PDB entry 2BCP | X-ray diffraction, 2.10 A resolution | chains A and B

[Chain A (and B)]
Protein: NADH Oxidase
Organism: Streptococcus pyogenes
Notes: chain B of this document is another copy of the same molecule, construct and numbering; everything in this record applies to it too
UniProt: Q1JBR0 (Q1JBR0_STRPB); aligned to UniProt positions 1-455 over residues 2-456 (the alignment contains insertions or deletions, so no single offset holds)
Sequence (490 residues; row label = number of the first residue in the row; numbers below 1 keep their minus sign (Met-33 is residue -33)):
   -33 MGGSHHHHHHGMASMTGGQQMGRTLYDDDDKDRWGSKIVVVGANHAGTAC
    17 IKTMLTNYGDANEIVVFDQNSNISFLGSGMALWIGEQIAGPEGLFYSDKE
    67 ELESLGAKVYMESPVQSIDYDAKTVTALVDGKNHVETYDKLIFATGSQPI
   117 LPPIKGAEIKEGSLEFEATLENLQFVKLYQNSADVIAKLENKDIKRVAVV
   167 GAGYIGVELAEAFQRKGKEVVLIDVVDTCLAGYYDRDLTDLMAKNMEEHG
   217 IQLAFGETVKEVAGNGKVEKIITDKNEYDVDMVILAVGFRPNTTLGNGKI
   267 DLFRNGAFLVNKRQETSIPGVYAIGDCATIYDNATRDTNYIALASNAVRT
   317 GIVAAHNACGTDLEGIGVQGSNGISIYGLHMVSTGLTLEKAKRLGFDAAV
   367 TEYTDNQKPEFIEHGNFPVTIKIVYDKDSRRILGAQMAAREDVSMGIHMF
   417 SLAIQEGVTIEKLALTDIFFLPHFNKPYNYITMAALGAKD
Disordered / not traced: -33 to -17
Construct notes: expression tag (-33 to 1); engineered mutation Ser44 (Cys in Q1JBR0)
Ligand contacts:
  - FAD (flavin-adenine dinucleotide), molecule 1: Val7, Gly8, Ala9, Asn10, His11, Ala12, Gly13, Phe33, Asp34, Gln35, Asn36, Gly43, Ser44, Ser79, Pro80, Val81, Ala110, Thr111, Gly112, Ser113, Val142, Lys143, Tyr170, Ile171, Phe255, Asn258, Leu261, Ile290, Gly291, Asp292, Ala308, Leu309, Ala310, Ser311, Ala313
  - FAD, molecule 2: Phe436, Leu437, Pro438

[How chain A and chain B interact]
Pairs across the interface (151):
  Gly-16(A) - Glu376(B)
  Gly-16(A) - Lys442(B)  hydrogen bond (backbone-side chain)
  Gln-15(A) - Lys442(B)
  Gln-15(A) - Pro443(B)
  Gln-15(A) - Tyr444(B)  hydrogen bond (side chain-backbone)
  Met-13(A) - Met449(B)  hydrophobic
  Arg-11(A) - Leu452(B)
  Arg-11(A) - Lys455(B)
  Thr-10(A) - Leu452(B)
  Leu-9(A) - Ile426(B)  hydrophobic
  Leu-9(A) - Glu427(B)
  Leu-9(A) - Ala430(B)  hydrophobic
  Leu-9(A) - Ala451(B)
  Leu-9(A) - Leu452(B)  hydrogen bond (backbone-backbone)
  Leu-9(A) - Ala454(B)
  Tyr-8(A) - Glu427(B)  hydrogen bond (side chain-backbone)
  Tyr-8(A) - Ala430(B)
  Tyr-8(A) - Leu431(B)
  Tyr-8(A) - Leu452(B)  hydrophobic
  Ala15(A) - Tyr444(B)
  Leu42(A) - Phe377(B)  hydrophobic
  Ser44(A) - Pro438(B)
  Leu48(A) - Phe377(B)  hydrophobic
  Leu48(A) - His439(B)
  Gln53(A) - Glu379(B)
  Gln53(A) - His439(B)
  Ile54(A) - Phe377(B)
  Ile54(A) - Glu379(B)
  Ala55(A) - Glu379(B)
  Glu58(A) - Phe377(B)
  Gly59(A) - Phe377(B)
  Leu60(A) - Phe377(B)  hydrophobic
  Glu174(A) - Leu437(B)
  Ser311(A) - Ile434(B)
  Val314(A) - Tyr444(B)
  Arg315(A) - Leu431(B)
  Arg315(A) - Thr432(B)  hydrogen bond (side chain-backbone)
  Arg315(A) - Ile434(B)  hydrogen bond (side chain-backbone)
  Arg315(A) - Thr448(B)  hydrogen bond
  Ile318(A) - Leu452(B)  hydrophobic
  Ile332(A) - Lys428(B)
  Ile332(A) - Leu431(B)
  Ile332(A) - Thr432(B)
  Val334(A) - Asp433(B)
  Gln335(A) - Asp433(B)  hydrogen bond (backbone-side chain)
  Gly336(A) - Asp433(B)  hydrogen bond (backbone-side chain)
  Ser337(A) - Asp433(B)  hydrogen bond
  Ser337(A) - Phe435(B)
  Asn338(A) - Phe435(B)
  Gly339(A) - Phe435(B)
  Gly339(A) - Leu437(B)
  Ile340(A) - Leu437(B)
  Ile340(A) - Phe440(B)
  Ser341(A) - Leu437(B)
  Ser341(A) - His439(B)
  Ser341(A) - Phe440(B)
  His346(A) - Phe440(B)
  Met347(A) - Phe440(B)
  Gln373(A) - Met411(B)
  Phe377(A) - Leu42(B)  hydrophobic
  Phe377(A) - Leu48(B)  hydrophobic
  Phe377(A) - Ile54(B)
  Phe377(A) - Gly59(B)
  Phe377(A) - Leu60(B)  hydrophobic
  Glu379(A) - Gln53(B)
  Glu379(A) - Ala55(B)
  Asp408(A) - Phe440(B)
  Ser410(A) - Phe435(B)
  Ser410(A) - Phe440(B)
  Met411(A) - Val409(B)
  Met411(A) - Met411(B)  hydrophobic
  Met411(A) - Gly412(B)
  Met411(A) - Tyr446(B)
  Gly412(A) - Met411(B)
  Ile413(A) - Phe435(B)  hydrophobic
  His414(A) - Met415(B)
  His414(A) - Ile434(B)
  His414(A) - Phe435(B)
  Met415(A) - His414(B)
  Met415(A) - Met415(B)
  Met415(A) - Leu418(B)
  Ser417(A) - Asp433(B)  hydrogen bond (side chain-backbone)
  Leu418(A) - Met415(B)
  Leu418(A) - Ala419(B)  hydrophobic
  Ala419(A) - Leu418(B)
  Gln421(A) - Lys428(B)
  Gln421(A) - Thr432(B)
  Glu422(A) - Val424(B)
  Glu422(A) - Lys428(B)  salt bridge
  Val424(A) - Glu422(B)
  Ile426(A) - Leu-9(B)  hydrophobic
  Glu427(A) - Leu-9(B)
  Glu427(A) - Tyr-8(B)  hydrogen bond (backbone-side chain)
  Lys428(A) - Ile332(B)
  Lys428(A) - Gln421(B)
  Lys428(A) - Glu422(B)  salt bridge
  Ala430(A) - Leu-9(B)  hydrophobic
  Ala430(A) - Tyr-8(B)
  Leu431(A) - Tyr-8(B)
  Leu431(A) - Arg315(B)
  Leu431(A) - Ile332(B)
  Thr432(A) - Arg315(B)  hydrogen bond (backbone-side chain)
  Thr432(A) - Ile332(B)
  Thr432(A) - Gln421(B)
  Asp433(A) - Arg315(B)
  Asp433(A) - Val334(B)
  Asp433(A) - Gln335(B)  hydrogen bond (side chain-backbone)
  Asp433(A) - Gly336(B)  hydrogen bond (side chain-backbone)
  Asp433(A) - Ser337(B)  hydrogen bond
  Asp433(A) - Ser417(B)  hydrogen bond (backbone-side chain)
  Ile434(A) - Ser311(B)
  Ile434(A) - Arg315(B)  hydrogen bond (backbone-side chain)
  Ile434(A) - His414(B)
  Phe435(A) - Ser337(B)
  Phe435(A) - Asn338(B)
  Phe435(A) - Gly339(B)
  Phe435(A) - Ser410(B)
  Phe435(A) - Ile413(B)  hydrophobic
  Phe435(A) - His414(B)
  Phe436(A) - Ser44(B)
  Leu437(A) - Glu174(B)
  Leu437(A) - Gly339(B)
  Leu437(A) - Ile340(B)
  Leu437(A) - Ser341(B)
  Pro438(A) - Ser44(B)
  Pro438(A) - Leu48(B)  hydrophobic
  His439(A) - Leu48(B)
  His439(A) - Gln53(B)
  His439(A) - Ser341(B)
  Phe440(A) - Ile340(B)
  Phe440(A) - Ser341(B)
  Phe440(A) - His346(B)
  Phe440(A) - Asp408(B)
  Phe440(A) - Ser410(B)
  Lys442(A) - Gln-15(B)
  Pro443(A) - Gln-15(B)
  Tyr444(A) - Gln-15(B)  hydrogen bond (backbone-side chain)
  Tyr444(A) - Ala15(B)
  Tyr444(A) - Val314(B)
  Tyr446(A) - Met411(B)
  Thr448(A) - Arg315(B)  hydrogen bond
  Met449(A) - Gln-14(B)
  Met449(A) - Met-13(B)  hydrophobic
  Ala451(A) - Leu-9(B)
  Leu452(A) - Met-13(B)
  Leu452(A) - Arg-11(B)
  Leu452(A) - Thr-10(B)
  Leu452(A) - Leu-9(B)  hydrogen bond (backbone-backbone)
  Leu452(A) - Tyr-8(B)  hydrophobic
  Gly453(A) - Met-13(B)
  Ala454(A) - Leu-9(B)
Also at the interface, not in a pair above, chain A (88 interface residues in all): Tyr62, Ala310, Asn312, Val319, Leu329, Glu330, Gly331, Val348, Tyr369, Arg396, Met403, Val409, Asn441, Asn445, Ile447
Also at the interface, not in a pair above, chain B (84 interface residues in all): Gly-16, Tyr62, Ala310, Ile318, Val319, Leu329, Met347, Val348, Gln373, Met403, Phe436, Asn441, Asn445, Ile447

[Summary]
88 residues of chain A face 84 of chain B across their interface, with 21 hydrogen bonds and 2 salt bridges.
Polar contacts include Glu422(A)-Lys428(B), Gly-16(A)-Lys442(B) and Gln-15(A)-Tyr444(B). Ligands of chain A:
flavin-adenine dinucleotide.
Both chains are NADH Oxidase (Streptococcus pyogenes). Entry 2BCP (Structural Analysis of Streptococcus
pyogenes NADH oxidase: C44S Nox with Azide) was determined by X-ray diffraction (same publication as 2BC0 and
2BC1).
